9B8B - chains L and A of the 14 polymer chains in the assembly; structure by electron microscopy, 3.20 A resolution.

# Chain L
Protein: RM038 fragment antigen binding light chain
Organism: Macaca mulatta
Sequence (113 residues; each row starts with the number of its first residue; note: 2 numbers in that range are skipped by the numbering (no residue carries them; nothing is unmodelled there); a row labelled like 27A-27F holds insertion residues (27A, then the next letters in order)):
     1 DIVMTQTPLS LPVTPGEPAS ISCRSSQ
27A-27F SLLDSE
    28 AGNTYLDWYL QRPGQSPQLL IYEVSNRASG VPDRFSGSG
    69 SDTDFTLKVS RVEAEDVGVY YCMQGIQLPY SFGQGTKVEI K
Cystine bridges: Cys23-Cys90

# Chain A
Protein: Envelope glycoprotein gp160
Organism: Human immunodeficiency virus 1
Reference sequence: Q2N0S6 (Q2N0S6_9HIV1); aligned to UniProt positions 30-497 over residues 31-508 (the alignment contains insertions or deletions, so no single offset holds)
Sequence (504 residues; numbered 0 to 513; 10 numbers in that range are skipped by the numbering (no residue carries them; nothing is unmodelled there); the number before each row is that of its first residue; numbering starts at 0):
     0 MGILPSPGMP ALLSLVSLLS VLLMGCVAET GAENLWVTVY YGVPVWKDAE TTLFCASDAK
    60 AYETEKHNVW ATHACVSTDP NPQEIHLENV TEEFNMWKNN MVEQMHEDII SLWDQSLKPC
   120 VKLTPLCVGL QCTNVTNNIT DD
   150 MRGELKNCSF NATTELRNKR QKVYSLFYRL DIVPMVDLWT NYRLISCNTS AITQACPKVS
   210 FEPIPIHYCA PAGFAILKCK DKKFNGTGPC QNVSTVQCTH GIKPVVSTQL LLNGSLAEEE
   270 VIIRSENITN NAKNILVQLN TSVQINCTRP NNNTVKSIRI
   311 GPGQAFYYTG DIIGDIRQAH CNVSKATWNE TLGKVVKQLR KHFGNNTIIR FAQSSGGDLE
   371 VTTHSFNCGG EFFYCNTSGL FNSTW
   397 ISNTSVQGSN STGSNDSITL PCRIKQIINM WQRIGQAMYA PPIQGVIRCV SNITGLILTR
   457 DGGSTNSTTE TFRPGGGDMR DNWRSELYKY KVVKIEPLGV APTRCKRRVV GRRRRRR
Disordered / not traced: 0-31, 59-81, 397-412, 460-462, 505-513
Cystine bridges: Cys119-Cys205, Cys126-Cys196, Cys131-Cys157, Cys218-Cys247, Cys228-Cys239, Cys378-Cys445, Cys385-Cys418
Glycans and other covalent adducts: N-acetylglucosamine (NAG) linked to Asn88, Asn133, Asn156, Asn160, Asn197, Asn234, Asn241, Asn262, Asn276, Asn289, Asn295, Asn301, Asn332, Asn386, Asn448
Construct notes: initiating methionine (0); expression tag (1-30, 509-513); conflict Ser76 (Pro75 in Q2N0S6), Glu106 (Thr105 in Q2N0S6), Gly128 (Thr127 in Q2N0S6), 22 further conflict positions vs the reference (Q2N0S6) not listed
Reported in the primary citation:
  - post-translational modification sites: Asn160
  - mutagenesis - R169E/K171E: abolished binding to long-HCDR3 Apex bnAbs

# Interface between chain L and chain A
Pairs across the interface (8; chain L residue first):
  Asp27D(L) with Val185(A)
  Gly93(L) with Leu187(A)
  Ile94(L) with Val185(A); Leu187(A)
  Gln95(L) with Leu187(A)
  Leu96(L) with Leu187(A); Trp188(A), hydrophobic
  Tyr98(L) with Leu187(A)
Also at the interface, not in a pair above, chain L (7 interface residues in all): Glu27F
Also at the interface, not in a pair above, chain A (5 interface residues in all): Asp186, Arg192

# Overview
7 residues of chain L face 5 of chain A across their interface. N-acetylglucosamine is covalently linked to
Asn88(A), Asn133(A), Asn156(A), Asn160(A), Asn197(A) and Asn234(A) and 9 more. The paper reports that
R169E/K171E of chain A abolish binding to long-HCDR3 Apex bnAbs; a modification site at Asn160(A).
Chain L is RM038 fragment antigen binding light chain (Macaca mulatta) and chain A is Envelope glycoprotein
gp160 (Human immunodeficiency virus 1); the structure, RM038 Fab in complex with Apex-GT 6.2 trimer and RM20A3
Fab, was determined by electron microscopy (same publication as 9MPX, 9MQG, 9B8C, 9MPB and 9MPC).
